8XFS - chains E and D of the 6 polymer chains in the assembly; structure by electron microscopy, 3.20 A resolution.

# Chain E
Name: E3 ubiquitin-protein ligase ZNRF3
From: Homo sapiens
Notes: EC 2.3.2.27
UniProtKB: Q9ULT6 (ZNRF3_HUMAN); residues 56-245 here = UniProt positions 56-245
Amino-acid sequence (190 residues; numbered 56 to 245; the number before each row is that of its first residue):
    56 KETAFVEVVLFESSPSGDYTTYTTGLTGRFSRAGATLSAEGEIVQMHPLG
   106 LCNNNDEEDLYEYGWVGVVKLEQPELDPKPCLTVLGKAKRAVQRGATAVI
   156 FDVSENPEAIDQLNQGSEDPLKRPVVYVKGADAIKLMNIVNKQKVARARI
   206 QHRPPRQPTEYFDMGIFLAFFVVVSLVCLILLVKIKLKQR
UniProt features mapped onto this chain:
  - mutagenesis: Pro103 (P103A: Abolishes interaction with RSPO1 and prevents subsequent membrane clearance)

# Chain D
Name: R-spondin-2
From: Homo sapiens
UniProtKB: Q8BFU0 (RSPO2_MOUSE); numbering as in UniProt (aligned over 41-141)
Amino-acid sequence (101 residues; each row starts with the number of its first residue):
    41 KGCLSCSKDNGCSRCQQKLFFFLRREGMRQYGECLHSCPSGYYGHRAPDM
    91 NRCARCRIENCDSCFSKDFCTKCKVGFYLHRGRCFDECPDGFAPLDETME
   141 C
Disulfide bonds: Cys55-Cys74, Cys78-Cys93, Cys96-Cys104, Cys128-Cys141

# How chain E and chain D interact
Residue-residue contacts (42):
  Ile98(E) - Met68(D)
  Val99(E) - Arg65(D)
  Gln100(E) - Asp49(D)
  Gln100(E) - Asn50(D)
  Gln100(E) - Arg65(D)  hydrogen bond (backbone-side chain)
  Gln100(E) - Met68(D)  hydrogen bond (backbone-backbone)
  Gln100(E) - Arg69(D)
  Gln100(E) - Gln70(D)
  Met101(E) - Arg65(D)  hydrogen bond
  His102(E) - Asn50(D)  hydrogen bond (side chain-backbone)
  His102(E) - Ser53(D)
  His102(E) - Gln70(D)
  His102(E) - Gly72(D)
  Pro103(E) - Asn50(D)
  Leu104(E) - Ser53(D)
  Leu104(E) - Arg92(D)  hydrogen bond (backbone-side chain)
  Gly105(E) - Leu63(D)
  Cys107(E) - Arg92(D)
  Asn110(E) - His85(D)
  Asp111(E) - Arg97(D)  salt bridge
  Asp111(E) - Lys107(D)  salt bridge
  Glu112(E) - Arg97(D)  salt bridge
  Glu113(E) - Ala94(D)
  Glu113(E) - Arg95(D)
  Glu113(E) - Arg97(D)
  Tyr116(E) - Arg65(D)  hydrogen bond
  Tyr116(E) - Gln70(D)  hydrogen bond
  Lys125(E) - Asp49(D)  salt bridge
  Lys125(E) - Asn50(D)
  Glu127(E) - Ser47(D)
  Glu127(E) - Asn50(D)  hydrogen bond
  Leu131(E) - Ser45(D)
  Met192(E) - Asp49(D)
  Ile194(E) - Met68(D)
  Val195(E) - Met68(D)  hydrophobic
  Val195(E) - Arg69(D)
  Asn196(E) - Arg69(D)  hydrogen bond
  Gln198(E) - Met68(D)
  Lys199(E) - Gly67(D)
  Lys199(E) - Met68(D)
  Val200(E) - Met68(D)
  Ala201(E) - Met68(D)  hydrogen bond (backbone-side chain)
Also at the interface, not in a pair above, chain D (22 interface residues in all): Lys48, Arg54, Phe61, Met90

# In short
The interface between chain E and chain D involves 25 residues on one side and 22 on the other, with 10
hydrogen bonds and 4 salt bridges. Among the polar pairs are Asp111(E)-Arg97(D), Asp111(E)-Lys107(D) and
Glu112(E)-Arg97(D). UniProt lists one mutagenesis site on chain E.
Here chain E is E3 ubiquitin-protein ligase ZNRF3 and chain D is R-spondin-2, both from Homo sapiens. Entry
8XFS (LGR4-RSPO2-ZNRF3 RING domain (1:2:2)) was determined by electron microscopy together with 8XFP, 8XFT and
8Y69 from the same study.
